3HB9 - chains B and D of the 4 polymer chains in the assembly; structure by X-ray diffraction, 2.90 A resolution.

# Chain B (and D)
Name: Pyruvate carboxylase
From: Staphylococcus aureus subsp. aureus Mu50
Notes: chain D of this document is another copy of the same molecule, construct and numbering; everything in this record applies to it too
UniProtKB: Q99UY8 (Q99UY8_STAAM); the construct lacks a stretch of the UniProt sequence and is renumbered around it, so the offset changes along the chain: 34-315 = UniProt 1-282; 317-357 = UniProt 283-323; 358-362 = UniProt 326-330; 363-513 = UniProt 332-482; 5 more segments
Amino-acid sequence (1150 residues; each row starts with the number of its first residue; note: 5 numbers in that range are skipped by the numbering (no residue carries them; nothing is unmodelled there); a row labelled like 357A-357B holds insertion residues (357A, then the next letters in order)):
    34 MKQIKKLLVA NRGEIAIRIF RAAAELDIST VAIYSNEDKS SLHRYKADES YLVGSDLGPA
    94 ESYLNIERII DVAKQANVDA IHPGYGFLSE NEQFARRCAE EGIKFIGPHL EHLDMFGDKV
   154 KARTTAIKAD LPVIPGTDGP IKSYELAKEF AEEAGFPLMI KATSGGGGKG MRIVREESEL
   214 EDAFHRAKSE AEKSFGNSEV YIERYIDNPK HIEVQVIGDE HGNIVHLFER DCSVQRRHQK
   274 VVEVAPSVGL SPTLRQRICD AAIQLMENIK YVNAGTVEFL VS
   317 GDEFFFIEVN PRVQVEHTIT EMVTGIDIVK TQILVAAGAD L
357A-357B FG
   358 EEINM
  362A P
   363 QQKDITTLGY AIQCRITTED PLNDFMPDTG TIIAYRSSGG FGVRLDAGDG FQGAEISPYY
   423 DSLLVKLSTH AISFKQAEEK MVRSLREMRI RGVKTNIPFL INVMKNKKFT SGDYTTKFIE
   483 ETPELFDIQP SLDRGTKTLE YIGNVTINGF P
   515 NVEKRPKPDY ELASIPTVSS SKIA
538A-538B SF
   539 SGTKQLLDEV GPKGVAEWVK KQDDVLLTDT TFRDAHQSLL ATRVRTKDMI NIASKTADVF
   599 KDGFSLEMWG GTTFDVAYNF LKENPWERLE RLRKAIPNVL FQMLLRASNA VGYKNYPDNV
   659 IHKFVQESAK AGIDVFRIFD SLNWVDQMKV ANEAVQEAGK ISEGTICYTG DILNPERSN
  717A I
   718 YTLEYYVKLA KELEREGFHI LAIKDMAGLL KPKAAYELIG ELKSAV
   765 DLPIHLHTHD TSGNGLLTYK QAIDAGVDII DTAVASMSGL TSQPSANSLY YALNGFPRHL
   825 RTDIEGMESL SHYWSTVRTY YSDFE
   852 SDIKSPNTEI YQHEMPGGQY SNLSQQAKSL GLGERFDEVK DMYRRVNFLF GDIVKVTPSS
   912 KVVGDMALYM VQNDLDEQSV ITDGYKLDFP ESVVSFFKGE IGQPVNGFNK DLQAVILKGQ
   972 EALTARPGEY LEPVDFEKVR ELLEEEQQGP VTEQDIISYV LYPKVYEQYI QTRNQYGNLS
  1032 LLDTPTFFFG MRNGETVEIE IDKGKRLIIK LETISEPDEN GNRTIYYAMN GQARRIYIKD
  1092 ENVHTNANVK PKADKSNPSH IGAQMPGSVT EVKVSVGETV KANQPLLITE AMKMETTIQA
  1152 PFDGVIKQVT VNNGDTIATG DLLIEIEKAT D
Disordered / not traced: 34-35, 169-238, 1179-1182 (chain D: 34-35, 169-238, 1094-1141, 1146-1182)
Glycans and other covalent adducts: 5-(hexahydro-2-oxo-1H-thieno[3,4-d]imidazol-6-yl)pentanal (BTI) linked to Lys1144
Sequence notes: engineered mutation Thr610 (Ala580 in Q99UY8)
Ligand contacts: BTI (5-(hexahydro-2-oxo-1H-thieno[3,4-d]imidazol-6-yl)pentanal): Tyr503, Asn506, Val507, Gly511, Phe512, Pro513, Asn617, Phe618, Lys620, Thr1023, Leu1030, Phe1038
What the authors report for this chain:
  - mutagenesis - A610T: abolished catalytic activity
  - catalytic residues: Thr908 (proposed by the authors, not directly observed)
  - mutagenesis - A610T: abolished binding to BTI
  - disease-associated variants - A610T: abolished catalytic activity
  - mutagenesis - R644A, R644K, Y651A, Q870A (2-fold), S911A, K912T: decreased catalytic activity
  - disease-associated variants - R451C: decreased catalytic activity (citing earlier work)
  - mutagenesis - Y1077A: abolished catalytic activity (citing earlier work)

# How chain B and chain D interact
Pairs across the interface (105):
  Arg51(B) - Phe403(D)
  Arg54(B) - Ser400(D)
  Arg54(B) - Gly401(D)
  Arg54(B) - Gly402(D)
  Arg54(B) - Arg445(D)
  Arg54(B) - Glu449(D)  salt bridge
  Glu58(B) - Glu441(D)
  Glu58(B) - Lys442(D)
  Glu58(B) - Arg445(D)  salt bridge
  Lys72(B) - Glu1049(D)  salt bridge
  Arg77(B) - Ile1059(D)
  Tyr78(B) - Ile1059(D)  hydrophobic
  Tyr78(B) - Asn1081(D)
  Tyr78(B) - Gly1082(D)
  Lys79(B) - Glu449(D)  salt bridge
  Asp81(B) - Gly1055(D)
  Asp81(B) - Lys1056(D)
  Glu82(B) - Lys1054(D)
  Glu82(B) - Gly1055(D)
  Ser83(B) - Gly1055(D)  hydrogen bond (backbone-backbone)
  Tyr84(B) - Lys1054(D)  hydrogen bond (side chain-backbone)
  Tyr84(B) - Gly1055(D)
  Gln108(B) - Lys1054(D)  hydrogen bond (backbone-side chain)
  Glu337(B) - Phe403(D)
  Met338(B) - Phe403(D)
  Val339(B) - Leu370(D)
  Thr340(B) - Leu370(D)
  Gly341(B) - Ile434(D)
  Ile342(B) - Ile434(D)
  Asp343(B) - Phe403(D)
  Lys346(B) - Gln438(D)
  Glu359(B) - Lys437(D)
  Glu359(B) - Gln438(D)
  Ile360(B) - Ile434(D)
  Ile360(B) - Gln438(D)  hydrogen bond (backbone-side chain)
  Asn361(B) - Ile434(D)
  Asn361(B) - Ser435(D)
  Leu370(B) - Thr340(D)
  Leu370(B) - Leu370(D)  hydrophobic
  Ser400(B) - Arg54(D)  hydrogen bond (backbone-side chain)
  Gly401(B) - Arg54(D)
  Gly402(B) - Arg406(D)
  Gly402(B) - Leu407(D)
  Phe403(B) - Arg51(D)
  Phe403(B) - Glu337(D)
  Phe403(B) - Gly341(D)
  Phe403(B) - Ile342(D)
  Phe403(B) - Asp343(D)
  Phe403(B) - Arg406(D)
  Arg406(B) - Gly402(D)  hydrogen bond (side chain-backbone)
  Arg406(B) - Phe403(D)
  Arg406(B) - Gly404(D)
  Arg406(B) - Val405(D)  hydrogen bond (side chain-backbone)
  Arg406(B) - Arg406(D)
  Leu407(B) - Gly402(D)  hydrogen bond (backbone-backbone)
  Asp408(B) - Gly402(D)
  Asp408(B) - Phe403(D)  hydrogen bond (side chain-backbone)
  Gln414(B) - Ala1079(D)
  Gln414(B) - Gly1082(D)
  Gln414(B) - Ala1084(D)
  Ile434(B) - Gly341(D)
  Ile434(B) - Ile342(D)  hydrophobic
  Ile434(B) - Asn361(D)
  Ile434(B) - Pro362A(D)
  Ser435(B) - Asn361(D)
  Lys437(B) - Asn361(D)  hydrogen bond
  Gln438(B) - Lys346(D)
  Gln438(B) - Glu359(D)
  Gln438(B) - Ile360(D)  hydrogen bond (side chain-backbone)
  Glu441(B) - Glu58(D)
  Glu441(B) - Leu59(D)
  Glu441(B) - Lys346(D)  salt bridge
  Lys442(B) - Glu58(D)
  Arg445(B) - Arg54(D)
  Arg445(B) - Glu58(D)  salt bridge
  Glu449(B) - Arg54(D)  salt bridge
  Asn1044(B) - Glu1067(D)
  Glu1049(B) - Lys72(D)  salt bridge
  Lys1054(B) - Glu82(D)
  Lys1054(B) - Tyr84(D)  hydrogen bond
  Lys1054(B) - Gln108(D)  hydrogen bond (side chain-backbone)
  Lys1054(B) - Ala109(D)
  Gly1055(B) - Ser83(D)
  Gly1055(B) - Tyr84(D)
  Lys1056(B) - Asp81(D)
  Ile1059(B) - Tyr78(D)  hydrophobic
  Glu1063(B) - Tyr1077(D)
  Glu1063(B) - Arg1086(D)  salt bridge
  Thr1064(B) - Ser1066(D)
  Thr1064(B) - Tyr1077(D)
  Ser1066(B) - Thr1064(D)
  Tyr1077(B) - Glu1063(D)  hydrogen bond
  Tyr1077(B) - Thr1064(D)  hydrogen bond
  Asn1081(B) - Tyr78(D)
  Gly1082(B) - Leu75(D)
  Gly1082(B) - Tyr78(D)
  Gln1083(B) - Leu75(D)
  Arg1086(B) - Glu1063(D)  salt bridge
  Lys1103(B) - Arg1043(D)
  Lys1106(B) - Asp523(D)  salt bridge
  Lys1106(B) - Tyr524(D)
  Lys1106(B) - Leu526(D)
  Ser1107(B) - Leu526(D)
  Thr1170(B) - Asp523(D)
  Gly1171(B) - Asp523(D)
Other interface residues (no listed pair), chain B (65 interface residues in all): Ala57, Leu59, Ala109, Thr368, Lys467, Arg1057
Other interface residues (no listed pair), chain D (70 interface residues in all): Ala57, Asp60, Arg77, Met338, Val339, Met362, Arg398, Ser399, Asp408, Arg1057, Ile1065

# Overview
65 residues of chain B and 70 residues of chain D are in contact, with 15 hydrogen bonds and 11 salt bridges.
Polar pairs include Arg54(B)-Glu449(D), Glu58(B)-Arg445(D) and Lys72(B)-Glu1049(D). The paper reports the
catalytic residue Thr908(B); R644A, R644K and Y651A of chain B, among others, reduce catalytic activity; 9
substitutions were tested in all.
Both chains are Pyruvate carboxylase (Staphylococcus aureus subsp. aureus Mu50). Entry 3HB9 (Crystal Structure
of S. aureus Pyruvate Carboxylase A610T Mutant) was determined by X-ray diffraction together with 3HBL and
3HO8 from the same study.
